8QSZ - chains A and P of the 16 polymer chains in the assembly; structure by electron microscopy, 2.67 A resolution.

# Chain A
Protein: DNA-directed RNA polymerase II subunit rpb1
Organism: Schizosaccharomyces pombe
UniProt: P36594 (RPB1_SCHPO); numbering as in UniProt (aligned over 1-1752)
Amino-acid sequence (1752 residues; numbered 1 to 1752; the number before each row is that of its first residue):
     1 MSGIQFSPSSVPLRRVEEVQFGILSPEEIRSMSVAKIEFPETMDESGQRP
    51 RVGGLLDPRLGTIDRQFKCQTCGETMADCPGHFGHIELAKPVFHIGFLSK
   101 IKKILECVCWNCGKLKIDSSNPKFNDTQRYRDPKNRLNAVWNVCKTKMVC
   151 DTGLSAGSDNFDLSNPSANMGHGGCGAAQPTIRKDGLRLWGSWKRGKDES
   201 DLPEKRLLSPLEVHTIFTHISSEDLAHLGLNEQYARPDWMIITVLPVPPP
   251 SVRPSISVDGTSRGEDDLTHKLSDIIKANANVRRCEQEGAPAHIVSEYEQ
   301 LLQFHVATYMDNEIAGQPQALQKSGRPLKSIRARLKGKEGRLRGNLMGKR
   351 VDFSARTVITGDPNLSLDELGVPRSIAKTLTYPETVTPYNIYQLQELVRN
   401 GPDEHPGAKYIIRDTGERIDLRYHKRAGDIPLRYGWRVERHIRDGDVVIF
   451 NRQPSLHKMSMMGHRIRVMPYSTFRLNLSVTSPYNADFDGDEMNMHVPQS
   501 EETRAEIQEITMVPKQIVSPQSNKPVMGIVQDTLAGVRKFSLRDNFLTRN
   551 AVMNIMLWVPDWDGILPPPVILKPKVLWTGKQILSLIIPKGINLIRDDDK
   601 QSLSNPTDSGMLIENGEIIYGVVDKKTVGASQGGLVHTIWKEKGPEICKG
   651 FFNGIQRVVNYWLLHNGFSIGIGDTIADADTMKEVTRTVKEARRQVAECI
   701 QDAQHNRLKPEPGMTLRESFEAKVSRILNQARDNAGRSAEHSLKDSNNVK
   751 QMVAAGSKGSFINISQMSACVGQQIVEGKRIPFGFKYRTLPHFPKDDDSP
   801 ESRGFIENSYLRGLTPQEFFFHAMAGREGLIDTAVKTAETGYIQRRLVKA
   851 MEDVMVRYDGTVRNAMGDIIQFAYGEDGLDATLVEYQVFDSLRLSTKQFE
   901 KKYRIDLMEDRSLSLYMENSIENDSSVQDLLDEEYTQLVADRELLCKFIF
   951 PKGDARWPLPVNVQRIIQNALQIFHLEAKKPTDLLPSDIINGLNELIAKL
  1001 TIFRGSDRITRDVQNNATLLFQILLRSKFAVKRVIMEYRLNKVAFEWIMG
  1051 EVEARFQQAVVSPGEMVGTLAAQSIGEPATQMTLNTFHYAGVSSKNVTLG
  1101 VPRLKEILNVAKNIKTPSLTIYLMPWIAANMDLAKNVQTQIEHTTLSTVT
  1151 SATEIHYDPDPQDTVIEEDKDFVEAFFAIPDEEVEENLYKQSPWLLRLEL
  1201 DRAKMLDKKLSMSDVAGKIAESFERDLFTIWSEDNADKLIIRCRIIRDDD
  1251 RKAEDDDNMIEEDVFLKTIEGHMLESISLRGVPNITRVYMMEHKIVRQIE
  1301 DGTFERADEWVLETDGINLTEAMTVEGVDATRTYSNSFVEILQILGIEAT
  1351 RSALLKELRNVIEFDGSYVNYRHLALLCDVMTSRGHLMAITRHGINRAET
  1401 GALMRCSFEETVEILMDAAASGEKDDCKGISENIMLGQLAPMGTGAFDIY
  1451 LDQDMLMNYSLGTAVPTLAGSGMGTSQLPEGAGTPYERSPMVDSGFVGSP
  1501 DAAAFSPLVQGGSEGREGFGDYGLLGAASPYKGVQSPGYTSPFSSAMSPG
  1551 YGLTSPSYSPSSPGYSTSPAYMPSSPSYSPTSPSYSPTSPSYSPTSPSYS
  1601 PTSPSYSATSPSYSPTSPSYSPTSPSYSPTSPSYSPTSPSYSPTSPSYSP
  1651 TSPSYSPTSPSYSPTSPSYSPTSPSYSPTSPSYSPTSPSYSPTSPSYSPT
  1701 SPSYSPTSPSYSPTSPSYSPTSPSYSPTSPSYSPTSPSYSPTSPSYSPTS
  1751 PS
Disordered / not traced: 1-4, 1085-1097, 1459-1752
UniProt features mapped onto this chain:
  - region: Pro816 to Glu828 (Bridging helix)
  - binding site (Zn(2+)): Cys69, Cys72, Cys79, His82, Cys109, Cys112, Cys150, Cys175
  - binding site (Mg(2+)): Asp487, Asp489, Asp491
  - modified residue: Ser1489 (Phosphoserine), Ser1499 (Phosphoserine), Ser1506 (Phosphoserine), Ser1529 (Phosphoserine), Tyr1531 (Phosphotyrosine)
  - cross-link: Lys1252 (Glycyl lysine isopeptide (Lys-Gly) (interchain with G-Cter in ubiquitin))

# Chain P
Molecule: 26-nt RNA strand
Sequence (26 nucleotides; each row starts with the number of its first residue; numbers below 1 keep their minus sign (U-15 is residue -15)):
   -15 UGAAUCUAUUUCUUUUAUCGAGAGGU
Disordered / not traced: -15 to 0

# How chain A and chain P interact
Contacting residue pairs - 9 pairs, chain A then chain P:
  Ile256(A) with A1(P), base contact; U2(P), sugar contact
  Val258(A) with A1(P), base contact
  Arg326(A) with G4(P), sugar contact
  Arg356(A) with G9(P), base contact
  Arg452(A) with U10(P), hydrogen bond to the sugar
  Asp487(A) with U10(P), phosphate contact
  Asp489(A) with U10(P), phosphate contact
  Asp491(A) with U10(P), hydrogen bond to the sugar
Interface residues without a listed pair, chain A (9 interface residues in all): Gly490
Interface residues without a listed pair, chain P (6 interface residues in all): C3

# In short
9 residues of chain A face 6 of chain P across their interface, with 2 hydrogen bonds. Among the polar pairs
are Arg452(A)-U10(P) and Asp491(A)-U10(P). Curated annotation (UniProt) lists 8 Zn2+-binding residues and 3
Mg2+-binding residues on chain A.
Here chain A is DNA-directed RNA polymerase II subunit rpb1 (Schizosaccharomyces pombe) and chain P is a 26-nt
RNA strand. Entry 8QSZ (Structure of s. pombe RNA polymerase II in complex with DSIF and Rat1/Rai1) was
determined by electron microscopy.
